4BXX - chains A and P of the 16 polymer chains in the assembly; structure by X-ray diffraction, 3.28 A resolution.

== Chain A ==
Name: DNA-directed RNA polymerase II subunit RPB1
Source organism: Saccharomyces cerevisiae
Notes: EC 2.7.7.6
UniProtKB: P04050 (RPB1_YEAST); residues 1-1733 here = UniProt positions 1-1733
Sequence (1733 residues; each row starts with the number of its first residue):
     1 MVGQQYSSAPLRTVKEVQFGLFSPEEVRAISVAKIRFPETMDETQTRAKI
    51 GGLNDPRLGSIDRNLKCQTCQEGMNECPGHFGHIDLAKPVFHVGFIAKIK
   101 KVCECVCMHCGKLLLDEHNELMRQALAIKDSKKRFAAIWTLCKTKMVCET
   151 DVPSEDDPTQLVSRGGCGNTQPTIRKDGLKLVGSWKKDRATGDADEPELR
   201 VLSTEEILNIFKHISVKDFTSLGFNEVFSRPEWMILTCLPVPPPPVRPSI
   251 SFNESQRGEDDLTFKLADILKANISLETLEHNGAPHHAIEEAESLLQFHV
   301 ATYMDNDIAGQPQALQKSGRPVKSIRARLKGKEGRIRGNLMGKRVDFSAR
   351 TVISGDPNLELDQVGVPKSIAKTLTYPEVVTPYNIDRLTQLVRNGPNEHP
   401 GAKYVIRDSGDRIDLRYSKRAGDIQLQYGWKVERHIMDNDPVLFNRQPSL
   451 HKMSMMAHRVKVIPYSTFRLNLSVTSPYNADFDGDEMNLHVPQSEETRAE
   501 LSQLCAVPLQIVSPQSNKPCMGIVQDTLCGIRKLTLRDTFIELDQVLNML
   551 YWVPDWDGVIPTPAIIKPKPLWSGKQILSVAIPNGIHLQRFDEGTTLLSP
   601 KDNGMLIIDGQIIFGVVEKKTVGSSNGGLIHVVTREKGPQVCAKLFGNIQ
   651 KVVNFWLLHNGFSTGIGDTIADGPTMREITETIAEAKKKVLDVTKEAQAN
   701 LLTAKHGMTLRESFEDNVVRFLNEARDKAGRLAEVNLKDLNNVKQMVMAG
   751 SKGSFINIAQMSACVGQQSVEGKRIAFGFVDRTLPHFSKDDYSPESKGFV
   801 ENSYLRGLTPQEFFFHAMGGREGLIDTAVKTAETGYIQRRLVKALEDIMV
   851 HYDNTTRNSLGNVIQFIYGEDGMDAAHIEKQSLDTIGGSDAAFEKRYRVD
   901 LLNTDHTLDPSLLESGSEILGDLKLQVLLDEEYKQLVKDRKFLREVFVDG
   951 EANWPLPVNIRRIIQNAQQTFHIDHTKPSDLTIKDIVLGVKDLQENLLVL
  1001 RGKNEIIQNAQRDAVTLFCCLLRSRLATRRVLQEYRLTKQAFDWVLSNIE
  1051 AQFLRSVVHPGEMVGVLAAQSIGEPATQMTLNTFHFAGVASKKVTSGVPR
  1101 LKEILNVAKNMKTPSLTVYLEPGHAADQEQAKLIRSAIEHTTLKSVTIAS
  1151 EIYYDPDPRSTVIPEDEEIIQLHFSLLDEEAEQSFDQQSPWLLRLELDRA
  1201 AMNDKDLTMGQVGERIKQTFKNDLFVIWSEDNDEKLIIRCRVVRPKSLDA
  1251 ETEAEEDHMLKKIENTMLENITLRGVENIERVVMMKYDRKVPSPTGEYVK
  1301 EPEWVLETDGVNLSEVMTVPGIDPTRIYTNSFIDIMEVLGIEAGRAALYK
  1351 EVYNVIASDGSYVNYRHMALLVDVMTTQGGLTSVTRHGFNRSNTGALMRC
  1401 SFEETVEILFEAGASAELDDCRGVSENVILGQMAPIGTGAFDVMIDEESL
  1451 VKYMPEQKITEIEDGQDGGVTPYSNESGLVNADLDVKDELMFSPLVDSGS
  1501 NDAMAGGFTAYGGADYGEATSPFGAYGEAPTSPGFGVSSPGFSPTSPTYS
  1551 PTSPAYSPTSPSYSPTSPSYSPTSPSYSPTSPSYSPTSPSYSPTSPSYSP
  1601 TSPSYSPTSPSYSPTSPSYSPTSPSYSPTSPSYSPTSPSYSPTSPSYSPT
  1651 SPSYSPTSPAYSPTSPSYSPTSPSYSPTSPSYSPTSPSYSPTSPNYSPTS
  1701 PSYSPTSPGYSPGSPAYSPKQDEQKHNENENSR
Unresolved in the structure: 1, 187-194, 1082-1091, 1247-1253, 1456-1733
Ion coordination: Zn2+ site 1: Cys67, Cys70, Cys77, His80; Zn2+ site 2: Cys107, Cys110, Cys148, Cys167; Mg2+: Asp481, Asp483, Asp485 (shared with C11(P) of chain P)
UniProt features mapped onto this chain:
  - region: Pro248 to Asp260 (Lid loop), Asn306 to Lys323 (Rudder loop), Pro810 to Glu822 (Bridging helix)
  - binding site (Zn(2+)): Cys67, Cys70, Cys77, His80, Cys107, Cys110, Cys148, Cys167
  - binding site (Mg(2+)): Asp481, Asp483, Asp485
  - modified residue: Thr1471 (Phosphothreonine)
  - cross-link (Glycyl lysine isopeptide (Lys-Gly)): Lys695 (interchain with G-Cter in ubiquitin), Lys1246 (interchain with G-Cter in ubiquitin), Lys1350 (interchain with G-Cter in ubiquitin)
  - natural variant: Ser1653 to Pro1659 (deletion: In strain: A364A)
  - mutagenesis: Lys1246 (K1246R: Impairs ubiquitination during transcription stress)

== Chain P ==
Molecule: 11-nt RNA strand
Sequence (11 nucleotides; each row starts with the number of its first residue):
     7 CCCCCCCCCCC
Ion coordination: Mg2+: C11 (shared with Asp481(A), Asp483(A), Asp485(A) of chain A)

== Chain A / chain P interface ==
Residue-residue contacts (30; chain A residue first):
  Arg446(A) - C10(P)  sugar contact
  Arg446(A) - C11(P)  sugar contact
  Asn479(A) - C11(P)  sugar contact
  Asn479(A) - C12(P)  phosphate contact
  Asp481(A) - C11(P)  phosphate contact
  Asp481(A) - C12(P)  phosphate contact
  Asp483(A) - C11(P)  phosphate contact
  Asp485(A) - C11(P)  sugar contact
  Arg726(A) - C16(P)  hydrogen bond to the sugar
  Asp727(A) - C16(P)  base contact
  Asp727(A) - C17(P)  sugar contact
  Arg731(A) - C17(P)  hydrogen bond to the sugar
  Glu734(A) - C17(P)  base contact
  Lys752(A) - C14(P)  salt bridge to the phosphate
  Ser754(A) - C15(P)  hydrogen bond to the phosphate
  Ser754(A) - C16(P)  hydrogen bond to the phosphate
  Phe755(A) - C16(P)  phosphate contact
  Phe755(A) - C17(P)  stacking on the base
  Ile756(A) - C15(P)  base contact
  Ile756(A) - C16(P)  hydrogen bond to the phosphate
  Asn757(A) - C15(P)  hydrogen bond to the base
  Ala759(A) - C16(P)  base contact
  Gln760(A) - C16(P)  base contact
  Cys764(A) - C16(P)  base contact
  Val765(A) - C16(P)  base contact
  Thr827(A) - C12(P)  sugar contact
  Gln1078(A) - C13(P)  hydrogen bond to the base
  Met1079(A) - C13(P)  base contact
  Thr1080(A) - C13(P)  hydrogen bond to the base
  Thr1080(A) - C14(P)  hydrogen bond to the base
Also at the interface, not in a pair above, chain A (24 interface residues in all): Gly753, Thr831

== Summary ==
The interface between chain A and chain P involves 24 residues on one side and 8 on the other; the contacts
include 9 hydrogen bonds, 1 salt bridge and 1 aromatic stacking contact. Among the polar pairs are
Asn757(A)-C15(P), Gln1078(A)-C13(P) and Thr1080(A)-C13(P).
Here chain A is DNA-directed RNA polymerase II subunit RPB1 (Saccharomyces cerevisiae) and chain P is an 11-nt
RNA strand. Entry 4BXX (Arrested RNA polymerase II-Bye1 complex) was determined by X-ray diffraction,
deposited together with 4BXZ, 4BY1 and 4BY7.
